Entry 7WCN (electron microscopy, 2.87 A resolution); this record covers chains A and N of the 5 polymer chains in the assembly.

Chain A:
Name: Guanine nucleotide-binding protein G(s) subunit alpha isoforms short
Source organism: Homo sapiens
Reference sequence: P63092 (GNAS2_HUMAN); numbering as in UniProt (aligned over 1-394)
Sequence (394 residues; numbered 1 to 394; the number before each row is that of its first residue):
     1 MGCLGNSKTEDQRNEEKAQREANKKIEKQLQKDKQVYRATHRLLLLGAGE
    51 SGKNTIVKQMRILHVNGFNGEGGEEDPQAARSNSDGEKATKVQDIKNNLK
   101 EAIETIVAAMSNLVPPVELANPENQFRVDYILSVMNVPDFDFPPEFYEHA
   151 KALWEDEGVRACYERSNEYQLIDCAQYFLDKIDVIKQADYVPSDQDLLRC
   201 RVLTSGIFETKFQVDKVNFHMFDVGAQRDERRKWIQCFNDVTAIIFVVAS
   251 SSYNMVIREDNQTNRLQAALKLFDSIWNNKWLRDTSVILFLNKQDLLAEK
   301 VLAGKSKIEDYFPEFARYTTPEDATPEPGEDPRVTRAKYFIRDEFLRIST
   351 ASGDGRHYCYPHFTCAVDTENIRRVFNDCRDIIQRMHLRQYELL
Not modelled in the structure: 1-8, 61-204, 255-261
Construct notes: engineered mutation Asn54 (Ser in P63092), Ala226 (Gly in P63092), Ala268 (Glu in P63092), Lys271 (Asn in P63092), Asp274 (Lys in P63092), Lys280 (Arg in P63092), Asp284 (Thr in P63092), Thr285 (Ile in P63092)

Chain N:
Name: Nb35
Source organism: Lama glama
Sequence (138 residues; numbered 1 to 138; the number before each row is that of its first residue):
     1 QVQLQESGGGLVQPGGSLRLSCAASGFTFSNYKMNWVRQAPGKGLEWVSD
    51 ISQSGASISYTGSVKGRFTISRDNAKNTLYLQMNSLKPEDTAVYYCARCP
   101 APFTRDCFDVTSTTYAYRGQGTQVTVSSHHHHHHEPEA
Not modelled in the structure: 129-138
Cystine bridges: Cys22-Cys96

Interface between chain A and chain N:
Pairs across the interface - 26 pairs, chain A then chain N:
  Asp229(A) - Asp109(N)
  Asp229(A) - Ser112(N)
  Asp229(A) - Thr113(N)
  Glu230(A) - Asp109(N)
  Glu230(A) - Ser112(N)
  Glu230(A) - Thr114(N)
  Arg231(A) - Asp109(N)  hydrogen bond (backbone-side chain)
  Arg232(A) - Pro100(N)
  Arg232(A) - Phe108(N)
  Arg232(A) - Asp109(N)  salt bridge
  Ile235(A) - Phe108(N)  hydrophobic
  Gln262(A) - Glu46(N)
  Thr263(A) - Lys43(N)
  Thr263(A) - Glu46(N)
  Lys271(A) - Trp47(N)
  Lys271(A) - Asp50(N)  salt bridge
  Ser275(A) - Asp106(N)
  Ser275(A) - Cys107(N)  hydrogen bond (side chain-backbone)
  Ser275(A) - Phe108(N)
  Asn278(A) - Arg105(N)  hydrogen bond
  Asn278(A) - Asp106(N)
  Asn279(A) - Asp106(N)
  Asn279(A) - Phe108(N)
  Arg283(A) - Arg105(N)
  Tyr311(A) - Gly62(N)
  Pro313(A) - Gly62(N)
Other interface residues (no listed pair), chain A (18 interface residues in all): Gln267, Ile276, Asp310, Ser352
Other interface residues (no listed pair), chain N (21 interface residues in all): Gly44, Leu45, Thr61, Ser63, Lys65, Tyr115, Tyr117

In short:
18 residues of chain A face 21 of chain N across their interface, with 3 hydrogen bonds and 2 salt bridges.
Among the polar pairs are Arg232(A)-Asp109(N), Lys271(A)-Asp50(N) and Arg231(A)-Asp109(N).
Here chain A is Guanine nucleotide-binding protein G(s) subunit alpha isoforms short (Homo sapiens) and chain
N is Nb35 (Lama glama). Entry 7WCN (Cryo-EM structure of GPR119-Gs Complex with small molecule agonist
AR231453) was determined by electron microscopy, deposited together with 7WCM.
